3QZ9 - chains A and B; structure by X-ray diffraction, 2.40 A resolution.

Chain A:
Name: Co-type Nitrile Hydratase alpha subunit
Source organism: Pseudomonas putida
Sequence (226 residues; each row starts with the number of its first residue; numbers below 1 keep their minus sign (Ala-14 is residue -14)):
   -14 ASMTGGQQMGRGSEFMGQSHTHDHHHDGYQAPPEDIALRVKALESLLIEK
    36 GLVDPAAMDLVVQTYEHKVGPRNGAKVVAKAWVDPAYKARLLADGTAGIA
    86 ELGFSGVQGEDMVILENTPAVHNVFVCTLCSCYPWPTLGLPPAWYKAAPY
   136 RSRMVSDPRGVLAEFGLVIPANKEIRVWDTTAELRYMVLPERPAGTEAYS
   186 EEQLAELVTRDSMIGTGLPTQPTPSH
Disordered / not traced: -14 to 6, 208-211
Modified / non-standard residues: Cys115 (3-sulfinoalanine; CSD); Cys117 (3-sulfinoalanine; CSD)
Metal / ion sites: Co3+: Cys112, Cys115, Ser116, Cys117

Chain B:
Name: Co-type Nitrile Hydratase beta subunit
Source organism: Pseudomonas putida
Sequence (219 residues; row label = number of the first residue in the row):
     1 MNGIHDTGGAHGYGPVYREPNEPVFRYDWEKTVMSLLPALLANGNFNLDE
    51 FRHSIERMGPAHYLEGTYYEHWLHVFENLLVEKGVLTATEVATGKAASGK
   101 TATPVLTPAIVDGLLSTGASAAREEGARARFAVGDKVRVLNKNPVGHTRM
   151 PRYTRGKVGTVVIDHGVFVTPDTAAHGKGEHPQHVYTVSFTSVELWGQDA
   201 SSPKDTIRVDLWDDFLEPA

How chain A and chain B interact:
Pairs across the interface - 189 pairs, chain A then chain B:
  His9(A) - Tyr17(B)
  His10(A) - Leu64(B)
  His10(A) - Glu65(B)
  His11(A) - Tyr13(B)  hydrogen bond (side chain-backbone)
  His11(A) - Leu64(B)
  Asp12(A) - Tyr17(B)
  Gly13(A) - Arg26(B)
  Tyr14(A) - Tyr17(B)
  Tyr14(A) - Glu19(B)
  Tyr14(A) - Glu22(B)  hydrogen bond
  Tyr14(A) - Arg26(B)
  Gln15(A) - Leu64(B)
  Gln15(A) - Glu65(B)  hydrogen bond (side chain-backbone)
  Gln15(A) - Gly66(B)  hydrogen bond (side chain-backbone)
  Gln15(A) - Thr67(B)
  Pro17(A) - Tyr27(B)
  Pro17(A) - Trp29(B)  hydrophobic
  Pro17(A) - Glu70(B)
  Pro18(A) - Glu70(B)
  Ile21(A) - Trp29(B)
  Ile21(A) - Leu73(B)  hydrophobic
  Ala22(A) - Trp29(B)  hydrophobic
  Arg24(A) - Leu73(B)
  Arg24(A) - Glu77(B)  salt bridge
  Val25(A) - Trp29(B)
  Val25(A) - Thr32(B)
  Val25(A) - Val33(B)  hydrophobic
  Val25(A) - Leu73(B)  hydrophobic
  Leu28(A) - Leu36(B)  hydrophobic
  Leu28(A) - Leu73(B)  hydrophobic
  Leu28(A) - Phe76(B)  hydrophobic
  Glu29(A) - Thr32(B)
  Leu31(A) - Leu86(B)  hydrophobic
  Leu31(A) - Glu90(B)
  Leu31(A) - Val91(B)  hydrophobic
  Leu31(A) - Gly94(B)
  Leu31(A) - Lys95(B)
  Leu31(A) - Ala96(B)
  Leu32(A) - Leu36(B)  hydrophobic
  Leu32(A) - Leu80(B)  hydrophobic
  Glu34(A) - Lys95(B)  salt bridge
  Glu34(A) - Ala96(B)  hydrogen bond (side chain-backbone)
  Glu34(A) - Gly99(B)
  Glu34(A) - Lys100(B)  hydrogen bond (backbone-backbone)
  Lys35(A) - Val85(B)
  Lys35(A) - Leu86(B)
  Lys35(A) - Glu90(B)  salt bridge
  Lys35(A) - Ala96(B)
  Lys35(A) - Gly99(B)
  Lys35(A) - Lys100(B)
  Lys35(A) - Thr101(B)  hydrogen bond (backbone-backbone)
  Lys35(A) - Ala102(B)  hydrogen bond (backbone-backbone)
  Gly36(A) - Lys100(B)
  Gly36(A) - Ala102(B)
  Gly36(A) - Thr103(B)  hydrogen bond (backbone-backbone)
  Gly36(A) - Pro104(B)
  Leu37(A) - Asn43(B)  hydrogen bond (backbone-side chain)
  Leu37(A) - Asn45(B)
  Leu37(A) - Val85(B)  hydrophobic
  Leu37(A) - Leu86(B)  hydrophobic
  Leu37(A) - Ala102(B)  hydrophobic
  Leu37(A) - Pro104(B)
  Val38(A) - Leu36(B)  hydrophobic
  Val38(A) - Ala39(B)  hydrophobic
  Val38(A) - Leu40(B)  hydrophobic
  Val38(A) - Pro104(B)
  Asp39(A) - Pro104(B)
  Asp39(A) - Leu106(B)
  Asp39(A) - Thr107(B)
  Asp39(A) - Pro108(B)
  Ala41(A) - Pro108(B)  hydrophobic
  Ala42(A) - Leu106(B)
  Ala42(A) - Thr107(B)
  Ala42(A) - Pro108(B)
  Ala42(A) - Val111(B)
  Met43(A) - Ser35(B)
  Met43(A) - Leu36(B)  hydrophobic
  Leu45(A) - Pro108(B)
  Leu45(A) - Val111(B)  hydrophobic
  Val46(A) - Met34(B)  hydrophobic
  Val46(A) - Pro38(B)  hydrophobic
  Val46(A) - Val111(B)  hydrophobic
  Val47(A) - Lys31(B)
  Val47(A) - Ser35(B)
  Thr49(A) - Leu115(B)
  Tyr50(A) - Val24(B)
  Tyr50(A) - Met34(B)  hydrophobic
  Glu51(A) - Lys31(B)  salt bridge
  Ser90(A) - Leu115(B)
  Ser90(A) - Ser116(B)  hydrogen bond (side chain-backbone)
  Gly91(A) - Leu115(B)
  Gly91(A) - Ser116(B)  hydrogen bond (backbone-backbone)
  Gly91(A) - Thr117(B)
  Gly91(A) - Gly118(B)
  Val92(A) - Leu114(B)
  Val92(A) - Leu115(B)  hydrogen bond (backbone-backbone)
  Val92(A) - Gly118(B)
  Gln93(A) - Leu48(B)
  Glu95(A) - Thr117(B)
  Glu95(A) - Gly118(B)
  Glu95(A) - Ala119(B)  hydrogen bond (side chain-backbone)
  Glu95(A) - Ser120(B)
  Asp96(A) - Ser120(B)  hydrogen bond
  Asp96(A) - Phe168(B)
  Val98(A) - His165(B)
  Thr113(A) - His5(B)
  Thr113(A) - Thr7(B)  hydrogen bond (backbone-side chain)
  Thr113(A) - Tyr153(B)
  Leu114(A) - His5(B)
  Leu114(A) - Asp6(B)
  Leu114(A) - Arg149(B)
  Cys115(A) - Arg52(B)
  Cys115(A) - Arg149(B)
  Ser116(A) - Tyr68(B)  hydrogen bond
  Cys117(A) - Arg52(B)
  Cys117(A) - Arg149(B)
  Leu125(A) - Val24(B)  hydrophobic
  Leu125(A) - Phe25(B)  hydrophobic
  Leu125(A) - Tyr69(B)
  Pro127(A) - Glu22(B)
  Ala128(A) - Glu22(B)  hydrogen bond (backbone-side chain)
  Trp129(A) - Tyr17(B)
  Trp129(A) - Arg18(B)
  Lys131(A) - Tyr68(B)
  Ala133(A) - Tyr13(B)  hydrophobic
  Pro134(A) - Tyr13(B)
  Pro134(A) - Gly14(B)
  Pro134(A) - Pro15(B)
  Pro134(A) - Val16(B)
  Tyr135(A) - Val16(B)
  Arg136(A) - His5(B)  hydrogen bond (side chain-backbone)
  Arg136(A) - Thr7(B)
  Arg136(A) - Tyr63(B)  hydrogen bond
  Ser137(A) - Thr7(B)
  Ser137(A) - Gly8(B)
  Ser137(A) - Gly9(B)  hydrogen bond (backbone-backbone)
  Ser137(A) - Ala10(B)
  Ser137(A) - Tyr13(B)
  Arg138(A) - Gly14(B)  hydrogen bond (side chain-backbone)
  Arg138(A) - Pro15(B)
  Arg138(A) - Val16(B)
  Val140(A) - Gly8(B)
  Val140(A) - Gly9(B)
  Val140(A) - Tyr153(B)
  Val140(A) - Trp196(B)  hydrogen bond (backbone-side chain)
  Val140(A) - Ile207(B)
  Ser141(A) - Trp196(B)
  Arg144(A) - Ser202(B)
  Arg144(A) - Asp205(B)  salt bridge
  Glu149(A) - Pro15(B)
  Glu149(A) - Val16(B)  hydrogen bond (side chain-backbone)
  Phe150(A) - Val16(B)  hydrophobic
  Phe150(A) - Arg18(B)
  Ala156(A) - Lys204(B)
  Asn157(A) - Lys204(B)  hydrogen bond (backbone-side chain)
  Glu159(A) - Lys204(B)
  Glu159(A) - Thr206(B)  hydrogen bond
  Ile160(A) - Asp205(B)
  Ile160(A) - Thr206(B)  hydrogen bond (backbone-backbone)
  Arg161(A) - Thr206(B)
  Arg161(A) - Arg208(B)
  Val162(A) - Thr206(B)  hydrogen bond (backbone-backbone)
  Val162(A) - Ile207(B)
  Val162(A) - Arg208(B)  hydrogen bond (backbone-backbone)
  Trp163(A) - Ile163(B)  hydrophobic
  Trp163(A) - Thr187(B)
  Trp163(A) - Arg208(B)
  Asp164(A) - Tyr153(B)  hydrogen bond
  Asp164(A) - Arg208(B)  hydrogen bond (backbone-backbone)
  Asp164(A) - Asp210(B)
  Thr165(A) - Arg149(B)
  Thr166(A) - Arg149(B)  hydrogen bond (backbone-side chain)
  Thr166(A) - Pro151(B)
  Thr166(A) - Val209(B)
  Thr166(A) - Asp210(B)  hydrogen bond (side chain-backbone)
  Thr166(A) - Trp212(B)
  Ala167(A) - Val185(B)  hydrophobic
  Ala167(A) - Asp210(B)
  Ala167(A) - Trp212(B)  hydrophobic
  Glu168(A) - Ala121(B)
  Leu169(A) - His165(B)
  Leu169(A) - Phe168(B)  hydrophobic
  Leu169(A) - Asp210(B)
  Arg170(A) - Arg52(B)
  Tyr171(A) - His165(B)
  Tyr171(A) - Thr187(B)  hydrogen bond
  Tyr171(A) - Asp210(B)  hydrogen bond
  Asp196(A) - Arg18(B)  salt bridge
  Thr201(A) - Arg18(B)
Interface residues without a listed pair, chain A (83 interface residues in all): Ala27, Cys112, Trp120, Pro143, Val146, Lys158
Interface residues without a listed pair, chain B (96 interface residues in all): Gly12, Asp49, Trp72, Ala97, Ala122, Thr148, Pro171, Ser192, Ala200

Summary:
83 residues of chain A face 96 of chain B across their interface; the contacts include 35 hydrogen bonds and 6
salt bridges. Among the polar pairs are Arg24(A)-Glu77(B), Glu34(A)-Lys95(B) and Lys35(A)-Glu90(B). Cys112(A),
Cys115(A), Ser116(A) and Cys117(A) coordinate Co3+.
Here chain A is Co-type Nitrile Hydratase alpha subunit and chain B is Co-type Nitrile Hydratase beta subunit,
both from Pseudomonas putida. Entry 3QZ9 (Crystal structure of Co-type nitrile hydratase beta-Y215F from
Pseudomonas putida) was determined by X-ray diffraction together with 3QXE, 3QYG, 3QYH and 3QZ5 from the same
study.
